Entry 8R2M (electron microscopy, 3.44 A resolution); this record covers chains F and P of the 10 polymer chains in the assembly.

# Chain F
Protein: RNA polymerase sigma factor SigA
Source organism: Mycolicibacterium smegmatis MC2 155
Reference sequence: A0QW02 (A0QW02_MYCS2); residue numbers follow UniProt; this construct covers 1-466
Chain sequence (466 residues; numbered 1 to 466; the number before each row is that of its first residue):
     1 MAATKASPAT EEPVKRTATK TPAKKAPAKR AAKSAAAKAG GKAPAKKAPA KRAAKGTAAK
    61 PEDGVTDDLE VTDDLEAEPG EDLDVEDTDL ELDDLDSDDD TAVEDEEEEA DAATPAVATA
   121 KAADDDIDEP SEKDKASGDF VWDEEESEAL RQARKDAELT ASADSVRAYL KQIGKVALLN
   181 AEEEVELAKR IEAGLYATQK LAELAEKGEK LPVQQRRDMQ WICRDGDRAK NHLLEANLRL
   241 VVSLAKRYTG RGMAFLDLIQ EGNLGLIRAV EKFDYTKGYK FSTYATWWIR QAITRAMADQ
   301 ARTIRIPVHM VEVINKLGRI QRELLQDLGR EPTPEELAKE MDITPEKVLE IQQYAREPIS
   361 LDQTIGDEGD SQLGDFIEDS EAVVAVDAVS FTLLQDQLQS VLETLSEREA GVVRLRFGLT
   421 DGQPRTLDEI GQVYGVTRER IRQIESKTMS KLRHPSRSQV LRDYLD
Unresolved in the structure: 1-163

# Chain P
Molecule: 22-nt DNA strand
Sequence (22 nucleotides; row label = number of the first residue in the row):
     1 CAATTTAACA CTTTTGTCAA GC

# How chain F and chain P interact
Pairs across the interface - 11 pairs, chain F then chain P:
  Arg416(F) - DG16(P)  salt bridge to the phosphate
  Thr426(F) - DT15(P)  sugar contact
  Thr426(F) - DG16(P)  hydrogen bond to the phosphate
  Leu427(F) - DG16(P)  hydrogen bond to the phosphate
  Arg438(F) - DG16(P)  hydrogen bond to the base
  Arg438(F) - DT17(P)  hydrogen bond to the base
  Glu439(F) - DT17(P)  base contact
  Glu439(F) - DC18(P)  hydrogen bond to the base
  Glu439(F) - DA19(P)  base contact
  Arg442(F) - DT17(P)  salt bridge to the phosphate
  Arg442(F) - DC18(P)  salt bridge to the phosphate

# Summary
6 residues of chain F face 5 of chain P across their interface; the contacts include 5 hydrogen bonds and 3
salt bridges. Polar contacts include Arg438(F)-DG16(P), Arg438(F)-DT17(P) and Glu439(F)-DC18(P).
Here chain F is RNA polymerase sigma factor SigA (Mycolicibacterium smegmatis MC2 155) and chain P is a 22-nt
DNA strand. Entry 8R2M (Mycobacterium smegnatis RNA polymerase transcription initiation complex with SigmaA,
RbpA, HelD N-terminal domain and an upstream-fork ...) was determined by electron microscopy together with
8Q3I, 8QN8, 8QTI, 8QU6, 8R3M, 8R6P and 8R6R from the same study.
